8TV7 - chain A; structure by X-ray diffraction, 1.50 A resolution.

Chain A:
Protein: Papain-like protease nsp3
Source organism: Severe acute respiratory syndrome coronavirus 2
Notes: EC 3.4.19.12, 3.4.22.-; fragment: macrodomain 1
UniProtKB: P0DTD1 (R1AB_SARS2); residues 3-171 here correspond to UniProt positions 1024-1192 (UniProt number = residue number + 1021)
Amino-acid sequence (171 residues; numbered 1 to 171; the number before each row is that of its first residue):
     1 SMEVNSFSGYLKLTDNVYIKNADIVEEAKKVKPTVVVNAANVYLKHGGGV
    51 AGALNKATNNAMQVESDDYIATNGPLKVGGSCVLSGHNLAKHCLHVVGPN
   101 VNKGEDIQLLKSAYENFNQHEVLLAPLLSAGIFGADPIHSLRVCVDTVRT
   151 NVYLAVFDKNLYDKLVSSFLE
Unresolved in the structure: 171
Construct notes: expression tag (1-2)
Small-molecule neighbours: MDOLL-0229 (VI1; (1R,2R)-2-{[3-(methoxycarbonyl)-4,5,6,7,8,9-hexahydrocycloocta[b]thiophen-2-yl]carbamoyl}cyclohexane-1-carboxylic acid): Ala22, Asp23, Ile24, Gly49, Val50, Ala53, Leu127, Ala130, Gly131, Pro137, Ala155, Val156, Phe157, Asp158, Leu161
Reported in the primary citation:
  - binding site for MDOLL-0229: Ile132, Ala155

In short:
Ligands of chain A: MDOLL-0229. The paper reports a binding site for MDOLL-0229 at Ile132 and Ala155.
Chain A is Papain-like protease nsp3 (Severe acute respiratory syndrome coronavirus 2); the structure,
SARS-CoV-2 Mac1 in complex with MDOLL-0229, was determined by X-ray diffraction (same publication as 8TV6).
